Entry 7TTE (X-ray diffraction, 2.70 A resolution); this record covers chains B and C of the 5 polymer chains in the assembly.

== Chain B ==
Protein: Tubulin beta chain
From: Sus scrofa
UniProt: A0A287AGU7 (A0A287AGU7_PIG); numbering as in UniProt (aligned over 1-433)
Amino-acid sequence (433 residues; row label = number of the first residue in the row):
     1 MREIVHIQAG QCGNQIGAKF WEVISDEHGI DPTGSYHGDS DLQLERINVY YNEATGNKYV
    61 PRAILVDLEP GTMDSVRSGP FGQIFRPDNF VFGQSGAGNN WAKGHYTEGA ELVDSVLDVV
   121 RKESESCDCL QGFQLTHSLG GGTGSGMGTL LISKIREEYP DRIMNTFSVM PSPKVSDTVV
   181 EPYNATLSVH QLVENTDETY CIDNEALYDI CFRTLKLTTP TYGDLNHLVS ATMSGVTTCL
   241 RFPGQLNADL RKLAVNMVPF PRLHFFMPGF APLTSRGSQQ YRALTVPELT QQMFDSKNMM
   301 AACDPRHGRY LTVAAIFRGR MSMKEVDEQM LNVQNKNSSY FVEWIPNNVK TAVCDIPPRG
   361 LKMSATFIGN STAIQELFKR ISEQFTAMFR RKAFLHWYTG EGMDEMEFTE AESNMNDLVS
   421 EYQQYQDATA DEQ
Disordered / not traced: 279-283, 431-433
Ligand contacts:
  - GDP (guanosine-5'-diphosphate): G10, Q11, C12, Q15, I16, D67, A97, S138, G140, G141, G142, T143, G144, V169, P171, V175, S176, D177, E181, N204, L207, Y222, L225, N226
  - JVR (4-[2-(cyclopropylamino)-6,7-dihydro-5H-cyclopenta[d]pyrimidin-4-yl]-7-methoxy-3,4-dihydroquinoxalin-2(1H)-one): V236, C239, L240, L246, A248, D249, K252, L253, N256, M257, T312, V313, A314, A315, I316, N348, K350, A352

== Chain C ==
Protein: Tubulin alpha-1B chain
From: Sus scrofa
UniProt: Q2XVP4 (TBA1B_PIG); residue numbers follow UniProt; this construct covers 1-438
Amino-acid sequence (438 residues; numbered 1 to 438; the number before each row is that of its first residue):
     1 MRECISIHVG QAGVQIGNAC WELYCLEHGI QPDGQMPSDK TIGGGDDSFN TFFSETGAGK
    61 HVPRAVFVDL EPTVIDEVRT GTYRQLFHPE QLITGKEDAA NNYARGHYTI GKEIIDLVLD
   121 RIRKLADQCT GLQGFLVFHS FGGGTGSGFT SLLMERLSVD YGKKSKLEFS IYPAPQVSTA
   181 VVEPYNSILT THTTLEHSDC AFMVDNEAIY DICRRNLDIE RPTYTNLNRL ISQIVSSITA
   241 SLRFDGALNV DLTEFQTNLV PYPRIHFPLA TYAPVISAEK AYHEQLSVAE ITNACFEPAN
   301 QMVKCDPRHG KYMACCLLYR GDVVPKDVNA AIATIKTKRS IQFVDWCPTG FKVGINYQPP
   361 TVVPGGDLAK VQRAVCMLSN TTAIAEAWAR LDHKFDLMYA KRAFVHWYVG EGMEEGEFSE
   421 AREDMAALEK DYEEVGVD
Disordered / not traced: 38-45, 282-284
Ligand contacts:
  - GTP: G10, Q11, A12, Q15, I16, D69, D98, A99, A100, N101, N102, S140, G142, G143, G144, T145, G146, I171, P173, V177, S178, T179, E183, N206, Y224, L227, N228, I231
  - JVR (4-[2-(cyclopropylamino)-6,7-dihydro-5H-cyclopenta[d]pyrimidin-4-yl]-7-methoxy-3,4-dihydroquinoxalin-2(1H)-one): N101, T179, V181

== Chain B / chain C interface ==
Contacting residue pairs - 45 pairs, chain B then chain C:
  Q94(B) - M1(C)  hydrogen bond
  Q94(B) - R2(C)  hydrogen bond
  S95(B) - D251(C)
  G98(B) - E254(C)
  G98(B) - T257(C)
  N99(B) - E254(C)
  N99(B) - N258(C)  hydrogen bond
  N99(B) - K352(C)  hydrogen bond
  P173(B) - K336(C)  hydrogen bond (backbone-side chain)
  P173(B) - P348(C)
  P173(B) - T349(C)
  S176(B) - T349(C)
  D177(B) - K352(C)  hydrogen bond (backbone-side chain)
  T178(B) - N258(C)  hydrogen bond
  T178(B) - T349(C)
  V179(B) - N258(C)  hydrogen bond (backbone-side chain)
  V179(B) - T349(C)  hydrogen bond (backbone-side chain)
  E181(B) - T349(C)
  T219(B) - K326(C)
  T219(B) - N329(C)
  T219(B) - A330(C)
  P220(B) - N329(C)
  T221(B) - K326(C)
  Q384(B) - P348(C)
  A387(B) - W346(C)
  M388(B) - W346(C)
  M388(B) - P348(C)
  R391(B) - Y262(C)  hydrogen bond (backbone-side chain)
  R391(B) - W346(C)
  R391(B) - E434(C)  hydrogen bond (side chain-backbone)
  R391(B) - V435(C)
  R391(B) - V437(C)  hydrogen bond (side chain-backbone)
  K392(B) - Y262(C)
  A393(B) - P261(C)
  A393(B) - Y262(C)
  A393(B) - W346(C)  hydrophobic
  F394(B) - T257(C)
  F394(B) - V260(C)
  F394(B) - P261(C)  hydrogen bond (backbone-backbone)
  H396(B) - V260(C)  hydrogen bond (side chain-backbone)
  H396(B) - P261(C)
  H396(B) - P263(C)
  W397(B) - Q256(C)  hydrogen bond (side chain-backbone)
  W397(B) - T257(C)
  W397(B) - V260(C)  hydrogen bond (side chain-backbone)
Other interface residues (no listed pair), chain B (27 interface residues in all): Q11, E69, P70, V180, P182
Other interface residues (no listed pair), chain C (30 interface residues in all): D199, L248, T253, M313, D345, G350, F351, D438

== Overview ==
27 residues of chain B face 30 of chain C across their interface; the contacts include 16 hydrogen bonds.
Among the polar pairs are Q94(B)-M1(C), Q94(B)-R2(C) and N99(B)-N258(C). Ligands of chain B: GDP and compound
JVR. Chain C binds GTP and compound JVR.
Here chain B is Tubulin beta chain and chain C is Tubulin alpha-1B chain, both from Sus scrofa. Entry 7TTE
(Tubulin-RB3_SLD in complex with compound 12j) was determined by X-ray diffraction together with 7TTD and 7TTF
from the same study.
